Entry 7M4H (X-ray diffraction, 1.92 A resolution); this record covers chains A and T of the 4 polymer chains in the assembly.

[Chain A]
Name: DNA polymerase lambda
Source organism: Homo sapiens
Notes: EC 2.7.7.7, 4.2.99.-
Reference sequence: Q9UGP5 (DPOLL_HUMAN); residue numbers follow UniProt; this construct covers 242-464, 470-575
Amino-acid sequence (329 residues; row label = number of the first residue in the row; note: 5 numbers in that range are skipped by the numbering (no residue carries them; nothing is unmodelled there)):
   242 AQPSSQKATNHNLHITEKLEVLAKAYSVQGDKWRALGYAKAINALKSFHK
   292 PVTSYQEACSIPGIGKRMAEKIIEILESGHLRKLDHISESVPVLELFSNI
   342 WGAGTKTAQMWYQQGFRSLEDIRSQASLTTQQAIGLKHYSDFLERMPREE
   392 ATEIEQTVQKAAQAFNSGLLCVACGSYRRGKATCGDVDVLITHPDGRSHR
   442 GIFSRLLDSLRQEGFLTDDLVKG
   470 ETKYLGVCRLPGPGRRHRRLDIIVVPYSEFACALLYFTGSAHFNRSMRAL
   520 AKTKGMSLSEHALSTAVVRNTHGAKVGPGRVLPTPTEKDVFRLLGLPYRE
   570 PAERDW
Unresolved in the structure: 242-250
Sequence notes: conflict Lys463 (Ser in Q9UGP5), Gly464 (Gln in Q9UGP5), Thr471 (Gln in Q9UGP5); engineered mutation Ala543 (Cys in Q9UGP5)
Bound ions: Na+ site 1: Cys300, Ile302, Ile305 (shared with 1 residue of chain D); Na+ site 2: Ser339, Ile341, Ala344 (shared with 1 residue of chain P); Mn2+ site 1: Asp382, His486; Mn2+ site 2: Asp427, Asp429, Asp490 (together with 2'-deoxycytidine-5'-triphosphate) (shared with 2 residues of chain P); Mn2+ site 3: Asp427, Asp429 (together with 2'-deoxycytidine-5'-triphosphate, pyrophosphate) (shared with 1 residue of chain P)
Ligand contacts: 2'-deoxycytidine-5'-triphosphate / pyrophosphate: Arg386, Gly416, Ser417, Arg420, Cys425, Gly426, Asp427, Asp429, Tyr505, Phe506, Thr507, Gly508, Ser509, Ala510, Asn513

[Chain T]
Molecule: 11-nt DNA strand
Sequence (11 nucleotides; numbered 1 to 11; the number before each row is that of its first residue):
     1 CGGCAGTACTG

[Interface between chain A and chain T]
Pairs across the interface (25):
  Trp274(A) with DC4(T), stacking on the base
  Thr371(A) with DG11(T), phosphate contact
  Gln372(A) with DT10(T), sugar contact
  Val462(A) with DC9(T), phosphate contact; DT10(T), phosphate contact
  Lys463(A) with DC9(T), phosphate contact; DT10(T), hydrogen bond to the phosphate
  Gly464(A) with DC9(T), sugar contact
  Glu470(A) with DC9(T), hydrogen bond to the phosphate
  Thr471(A) with DC9(T), hydrogen bond to the phosphate
  Lys472(A) with DA8(T), sugar contact; DC9(T), phosphate contact
  Tyr505(A) with DA5(T), hydrogen bond to the base; DG6(T), hydrogen bond to the base
  Arg514(A) with DC4(T), phosphate contact; DA5(T), salt bridge to the phosphate
  Arg517(A) with DA5(T), salt bridge to the phosphate
  Lys521(A) with DG3(T), hydrogen bond to the phosphate; DC4(T), salt bridge to the phosphate
  Glu529(A) with DG6(T), hydrogen bond to the base; DT7(T), sugar contact
  His530(A) with DT7(T), hydrogen bond to the phosphate; DA8(T), salt bridge to the phosphate
  His541(A) with DG3(T), phosphate contact; DC4(T), phosphate contact
Other interface residues (no listed pair), chain A (21 interface residues in all): Leu277, Leu461, Ser528, Thr540, Gly542

[In short]
21 residues of chain A and 9 residues of chain T are in contact, with 8 hydrogen bonds, 4 salt bridges and 1
aromatic stacking contact. Among the polar pairs are Tyr505(A)-DA5(T), Tyr505(A)-DG6(T) and Glu529(A)-DG6(T).
Bound to chain A: 2'-deoxycytidine-5'-triphosphate / pyrophosphate.
Chain A is DNA polymerase lambda (Homo sapiens) and chain T is an 11-nt DNA strand; the structure, DNA
Polymerase Lambda, dCTP:At Mn2+ Reaction State Ternary Complex, 225 min, was determined by X-ray diffraction
(same publication as 7M43, 7M44, 7M45, 7M46, 7M47, 7M48 and 12 further entries).
